7XG0 - chains F and I of the 11 polymer chains in the assembly; structure by electron microscopy, 2.60 A resolution.

Chain F:
Protein: Csf2
Organism: Pseudomonas aeruginosa
Amino-acid sequence (348 residues; numbered 1 to 348; the number before each row is that of its first residue):
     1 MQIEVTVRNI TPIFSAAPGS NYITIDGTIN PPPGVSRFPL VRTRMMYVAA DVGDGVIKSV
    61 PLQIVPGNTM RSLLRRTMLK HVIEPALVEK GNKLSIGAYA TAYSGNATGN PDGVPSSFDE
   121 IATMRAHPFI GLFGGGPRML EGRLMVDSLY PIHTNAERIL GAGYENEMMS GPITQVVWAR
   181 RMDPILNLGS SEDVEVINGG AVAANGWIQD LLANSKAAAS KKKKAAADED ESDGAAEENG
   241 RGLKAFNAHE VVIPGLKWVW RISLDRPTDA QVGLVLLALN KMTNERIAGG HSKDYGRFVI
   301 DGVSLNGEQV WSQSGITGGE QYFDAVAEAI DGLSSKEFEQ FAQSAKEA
Unresolved in the structure: 218-239, 346-348

Chain I:
Molecule: crRNA
Organism: Pseudomonas aeruginosa
Sequence (61 nucleotides; numbered 1 to 61; the number before each row is that of its first residue):
     1 GUGAACGGUG GAGCAACACC UGAAGGAAGG CUUGAUGAGC GUGUUCCCCG CAUACGCGGG
    61 X
Modified residues: 23G (guanosine-5'-phosphate-2',3'-cyclic phosphate) at position 61

Interface between chain F and chain I:
Residue-residue contacts (51; chain F residue first):
  Ser15(F) - A28(I)  phosphate contact
  Ala16(F) - A27(I)  hydrogen bond to the sugar
  Pro18(F) - A27(I)  base contact
  Ile25(F) - U33(I)  base contact
  Arg44(F) - A27(I)  salt bridge to the phosphate
  Pro66(F) - A27(I)  phosphate contact
  Asn68(F) - G25(I)  hydrogen bond to the sugar
  Asn68(F) - G26(I)  sugar contact
  Asn68(F) - A27(I)  phosphate contact
  Thr69(F) - G26(I)  hydrogen bond to the phosphate
  Thr69(F) - A27(I)  hydrogen bond to the phosphate
  Thr69(F) - A28(I)  hydrogen bond to the phosphate
  Arg71(F) - G25(I)  salt bridge to the phosphate
  Ser72(F) - G26(I)  hydrogen bond to the phosphate
  Arg75(F) - A24(I)  hydrogen bond to the phosphate
  Arg75(F) - G25(I)  salt bridge to the phosphate
  Arg76(F) - G26(I)  hydrogen bond to the base
  Ser104(F) - A24(I)  sugar contact
  Ser104(F) - G25(I)  sugar contact
  Gly105(F) - A24(I)  sugar contact
  Asn106(F) - A24(I)  base contact
  Phe133(F) - G25(I)  phosphate contact
  Gly134(F) - A24(I)  sugar contact
  Gly135(F) - A24(I)  sugar contact
  Met139(F) - A23(I)  hydrogen bond to the sugar
  Met139(F) - A24(I)  base contact
  Leu140(F) - A23(I)  hydrogen bond to the sugar
  Glu141(F) - A23(I)  sugar contact
  Gly142(F) - A24(I)  hydrogen bond to the phosphate
  Trp178(F) - U33(I)  phosphate contact
  Ala179(F) - C31(I)  base contact
  Ala179(F) - U33(I)  phosphate contact
  Arg180(F) - C31(I)  hydrogen bond to the sugar
  Arg180(F) - U32(I)  sugar contact
  Arg180(F) - U33(I)  hydrogen bond to the phosphate
  Arg180(F) - G34(I)  hydrogen bond to the sugar
  Arg181(F) - C31(I)  hydrogen bond to the sugar
  Arg181(F) - U32(I)  phosphate contact
  Met182(F) - U32(I)  hydrogen bond to the phosphate
  Met182(F) - G34(I)  sugar contact
  Asn187(F) - U32(I)  hydrogen bond to the base
  Phe246(F) - U33(I)  base contact
  Ala288(F) - A28(I)  phosphate contact
  Gly289(F) - A28(I)  sugar contact
  Gly289(F) - G29(I)  phosphate contact
  Gly290(F) - G29(I)  phosphate contact
  His291(F) - G29(I)  hydrogen bond to the phosphate
  His291(F) - G30(I)  salt bridge to the phosphate
  Ser292(F) - G30(I)  sugar contact
  Ser292(F) - C31(I)  hydrogen bond to the phosphate
  Lys293(F) - C31(I)  base contact
Interface residues without a listed pair, chain F (38 interface residues in all): Phe14, Ala17, Tyr103

Overview:
The interface between chain F and chain I involves 38 residues on one side and 12 on the other, with 19
hydrogen bonds and 4 salt bridges. Polar contacts include Arg76(F)-G26(I), Asn187(F)-U32(I) and
Ala16(F)-A27(I).
Chain F is Csf2 and chain I is crRNA, both from Pseudomonas aeruginosa; the structure, CryoEM structure of
type IV-A Csf-crRNA-dsDNA ternary complex, was determined by electron microscopy together with 7XF1, 7XFZ,
7XG1, 7XG2, 7XG3 and 7XG4 from the same study.
